8HOV - chains C and G of the 4 polymer chains in the assembly; structure by X-ray diffraction, 2.77 A resolution.

== Chain C ==
Protein: Transcription factor HMS1
Organism: Saccharomyces cerevisiae
UniProtKB: Q12398 (HMS1_YEAST); residues 2-102 here correspond to UniProt positions 270-370 (UniProt number = residue number + 268)
Chain sequence (108 residues; numbered 1 to 108; the number before each row is that of its first residue):
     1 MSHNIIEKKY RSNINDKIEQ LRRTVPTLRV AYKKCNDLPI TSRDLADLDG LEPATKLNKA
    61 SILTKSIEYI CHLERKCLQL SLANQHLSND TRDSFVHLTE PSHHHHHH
Not modelled in the structure: 1-3, 89-108
Differences from the reference sequence: initiating methionine (1); expression tag (103-108)

== Chain G ==
Molecule: 8-nt DNA strand
Organism: Saccharomyces cerevisiae
Sequence (8 nucleotides; row label = number of the first residue in the row):
     1 TCACGCAT

== Chain C / chain G interface ==
Contacting residue pairs (11; chain C residue first):
  Asn-4(C) / DG5(G)  phosphate contact
  Glu-7(C) / DG5(G)  base contact
  Glu-7(C) / DC6(G)  base contact
  Lys-8(C) / DC4(G)  phosphate contact
  Arg-11(C) / DC4(G)  salt bridge to the phosphate
  Arg-11(C) / DG5(G)  salt bridge to the phosphate
  Asn-15(C) / DA3(G)  hydrogen bond to the phosphate
  Asn-58(C) / DT1(G)  phosphate contact
  Asn-58(C) / DC2(G)  phosphate contact
  Lys-59(C) / DC2(G)  hydrogen bond to the phosphate
  Lys-59(C) / DA3(G)  salt bridge to the phosphate
Other interface residues (no listed pair), chain G (7 interface residues in all): DA7

== Overview ==
The chain C/chain G interface involves 7 residues from each chain, with 2 hydrogen bonds and 3 salt bridges.
Among the polar pairs are Asn-15(C)/DA3(G), Lys-59(C)/DC2(G) and Arg-11(C)/DC4(G).
Here chain C is Transcription factor HMS1 and chain G is an 8-nt DNA strand, both from Saccharomyces
cerevisiae. Entry 8HOV (Crystal structure of Hms1p from Saccharomyces cerevisiae) was determined by X-ray
diffraction.
